Entry 8IYK (electron microscopy, 2.95 A resolution); this record covers chains V and a of the 42 polymer chains in the assembly.

[Chain V (and a)]
Protein: Tail tube protein
Source organism: Escherichia phage lambda
Notes: chain a of this document is another copy of the same molecule, construct and numbering; everything in this record applies to it too
Reference sequence: P03733 (TUBE_LAMBD); residues 1-246 here = UniProt positions 1-246
Chain sequence (246 residues; each row starts with the number of its first residue):
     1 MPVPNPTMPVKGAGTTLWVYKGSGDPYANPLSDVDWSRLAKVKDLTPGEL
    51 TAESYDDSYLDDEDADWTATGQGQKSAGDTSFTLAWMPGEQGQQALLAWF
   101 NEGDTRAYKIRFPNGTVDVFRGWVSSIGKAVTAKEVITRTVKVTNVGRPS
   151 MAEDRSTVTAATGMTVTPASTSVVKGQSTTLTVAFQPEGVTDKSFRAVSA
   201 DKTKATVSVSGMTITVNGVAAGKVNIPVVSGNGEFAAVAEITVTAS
Disordered / not traced: 1-3 (chain a: 1-2)

[Chain V / chain a interface]
Contacting residue pairs (23):
  Gly12(V) - Leu60(a)
  Ala13(V) - Leu60(a)
  Gly14(V) - Leu60(a)  hydrogen bond (backbone-backbone)
  Gly14(V) - Asp62(a)
  Thr15(V) - Leu60(a)
  Thr15(V) - Asp61(a)
  Arg38(V) - Asp61(a)  salt bridge
  Ala40(V) - Asp61(a)
  Lys41(V) - Tyr59(a)
  Lys41(V) - Asp61(a)  hydrogen bond (backbone-side chain)
  Val42(V) - Tyr59(a)
  Val42(V) - Leu60(a)  hydrogen bond (backbone-backbone)
  Val42(V) - Asp61(a)  hydrogen bond (backbone-side chain)
  Lys43(V) - Ser58(a)
  Lys43(V) - Tyr59(a)
  Lys43(V) - Leu60(a)
  Leu45(V) - Leu60(a)  hydrophobic
  Ala85(V) - Tyr59(a)
  Lys134(V) - Glu53(a)  salt bridge
  Lys134(V) - Tyr55(a)
  Lys134(V) - Gln74(a)
  Glu135(V) - Tyr55(a)
  Val136(V) - Tyr55(a)  hydrogen bond (backbone-side chain)
Also at the interface, not in a pair above, chain V (17 interface residues in all): Thr16, Leu39, Asp44
Also at the interface, not in a pair above, chain a (11 interface residues in all): Asp56, Glu63, Ala65

[Summary]
The interface between chain V and chain a involves 17 residues on one side and 11 on the other; the contacts
include 5 hydrogen bonds and 2 salt bridges. Among the polar pairs are Arg38(V)-Asp61(a), Lys134(V)-Glu53(a)
and Lys41(V)-Asp61(a).
Both chains are Tail tube protein (Escherichia phage lambda). Entry 8IYK (Tail tip conformation 1 of phage
lambda tail) was determined by electron microscopy (same publication as 8IYD, 8IYL, 8JVM and 8KGE).
